7PMN - chains 2 and 5 of the 22 polymer chains in the assembly; structure by electron microscopy, 3.20 A resolution.

# Chain 2
Protein: DNA replication licensing factor MCM2
From: Saccharomyces cerevisiae
Notes: EC 3.6.4.12
UniProt: P29469 (MCM2_YEAST); residues 1-868 here = UniProt positions 1-868
Sequence (868 residues; each row starts with the number of its first residue):
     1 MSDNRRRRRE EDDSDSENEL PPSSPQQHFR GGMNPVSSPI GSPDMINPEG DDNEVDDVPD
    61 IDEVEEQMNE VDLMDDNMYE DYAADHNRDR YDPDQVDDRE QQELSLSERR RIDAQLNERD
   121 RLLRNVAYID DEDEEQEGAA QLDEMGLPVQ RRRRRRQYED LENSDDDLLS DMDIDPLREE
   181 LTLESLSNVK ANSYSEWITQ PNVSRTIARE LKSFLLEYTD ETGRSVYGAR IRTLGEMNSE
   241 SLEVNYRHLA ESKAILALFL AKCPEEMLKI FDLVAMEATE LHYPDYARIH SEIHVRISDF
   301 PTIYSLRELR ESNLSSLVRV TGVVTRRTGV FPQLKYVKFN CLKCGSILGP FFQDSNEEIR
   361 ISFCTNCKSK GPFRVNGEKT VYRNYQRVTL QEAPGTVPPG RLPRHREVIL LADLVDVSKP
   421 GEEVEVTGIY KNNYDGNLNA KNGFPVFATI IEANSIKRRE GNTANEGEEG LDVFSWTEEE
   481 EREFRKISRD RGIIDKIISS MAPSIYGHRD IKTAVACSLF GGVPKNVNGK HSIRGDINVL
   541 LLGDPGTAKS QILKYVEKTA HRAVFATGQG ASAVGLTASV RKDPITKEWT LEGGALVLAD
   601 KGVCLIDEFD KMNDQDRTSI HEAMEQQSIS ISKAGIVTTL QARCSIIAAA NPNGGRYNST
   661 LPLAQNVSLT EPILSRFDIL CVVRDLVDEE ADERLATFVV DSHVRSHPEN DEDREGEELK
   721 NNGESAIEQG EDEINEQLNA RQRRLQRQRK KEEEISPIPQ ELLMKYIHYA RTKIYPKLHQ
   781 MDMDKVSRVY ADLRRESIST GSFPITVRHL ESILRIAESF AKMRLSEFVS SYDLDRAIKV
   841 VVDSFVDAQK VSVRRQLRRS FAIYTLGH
Unresolved in the structure: 1-172, 460-472, 711-737
Metal / ion sites: Zn2+: Cys341, Cys344, Cys364, Cys367; Mg2+: Ser550 (together with AMP-PNP)
Ligand contacts:
  - AMP-PNP (ANP; phosphoaminophosphonic acid-adenylate ester), molecule 1: Ser504, Ile505, Tyr506, His508, Asp544, Pro545, Gly546, Thr547, Ala548, Lys549, Ser550, Gln551, Asn651, Leu695, Val699
  - AMP-PNP (ANP), molecule 2: His531, Glu625, Gln626, Pro672, Arg676, Val807, Arg808, Glu811
Curated features (UniProtKB/Swiss-Prot):
  - zinc finger: Cys341 to Cys367 (C4-type)
  - motif: Ser675 to Asp678 (Arginine finger)
  - binding site (ATP): Gly543 to Ser550
  - modified residue (Phosphoserine): Ser14, Ser16, Ser23, Ser164, Ser170
  - natural variant: Glu392 (E392K: In allele MCM2-1)
  - mutagenesis: Cys364 (C364Y/F/S/H: Loss of activity), Cys367 (C367Y/F/S/H: Loss of activity), Lys549 (K549A: Reduces MCM2-7 complex helicase activity. Abolishes MCM2-7 complex helicase activity; when associated with MCM5 A-422. Reduces MCM2-7 complex helicase activity; when associated with MCM3 A-415), Arg676 (R676A: Loss of MCM2-7 complex helicase activity)

# Chain 5
Protein: Minichromosome maintenance protein 5
From: Saccharomyces cerevisiae
Notes: EC 3.6.4.12
UniProt: P29496 (MCM5_YEAST); residues 1-775 here = UniProt positions 1-775
Sequence (775 residues; numbered 1 to 775; the number before each row is that of its first residue):
     1 MSFDRPEIYS APVLQGESPN DDDNTEIIKS FKNFILEFRL DSQFIYRDQL RNNILVKNYS
    61 LTVNMEHLIG YNEDIYKKLS DEPSDIIPLF ETAITQVAKR ISILSRAQSA NNNDKDPENT
   121 SMDTDSLLLN SLPTFQLILN SNANQIPLRD LDSEHVSKIV RLSGIIISTS VLSSRATYLS
   181 IMCRNCRHTT SITINNFNSI TGNTVSLPRS CLSTIESESS MANESNIGDE STKKNCGPDP
   241 YIIIHESSKF IDQQFLKLQE IPELVPVGEM PRNLTMTCDR YLTNKVIPGT RVTIVGIYSI
   301 YNSKNGAGSG RSGGGNGGSG VAIRTPYIKI LGIQSDVETS SIWNSVTMFT EEEEEEFLQL
   361 SRNPKLYEIL TNSIAPSIFG NEDIKKAIVC LLMGGSKKIL PDGMRLRGDI NVLLLGDPGT
   421 AKSQLLKFVE KVSPIAVYTS GKGSSAAGLT ASVQRDPMTR EFYLEGGAMV LADGGVVCID
   481 EFDKMRDEDR VAIHEAMEQQ TISIAKAGIT TVLNSRTSVL AAANPIYGRY DDLKSPGDNI
   541 DFQTTILSRF DMIFIVKDDH NEERDISIAN HVINIHTGNA NAMQNQQEEN GSEISIEKMK
   601 RYITYCRLKC APRLSPQAAE KLSSNFVTIR KQLLINELES TERSSIPITI RQLEAIIRIT
   661 ESLAKLELSP IAQERHVDEA IRLFQASTMD AASQDPIGGL NQASGTSLSE IRRFEQELKR
   721 RLPIGWSTSY QTLRREFVDT HRFSQLALDK ALYALEKHET IQLRHQGQNI YRSGV
Unresolved in the structure: 1-19, 108-130, 199-204, 214-234, 306-319, 336-348, 695-709, 741-744
Metal / ion sites: Zn2+: Cys183, Cys186, Cys211, Cys236; Mg2+: Ser423, Glu481 (together with AMP-PNP)
Ligand contacts: AMP-PNP (ANP; phosphoaminophosphonic acid-adenylate ester): Ser377, Ile378, Phe379, Asp417, Pro418, Gly419, Thr420, Ala421, Lys422, Ser423, Gln424, Glu481, Asn524, Val572
Curated features (UniProtKB/Swiss-Prot):
  - motif: Ser548 to Asp551 (Arginine finger)
  - binding site (ATP): Gly416 to Ser423
  - mutagenesis: Lys422 (K422A: Loss of MCM2-7 complex helicase activity)

# How chain 2 and chain 5 interact
Contacting residue pairs (129):
  Arg327(2) - Glu269(5)  salt bridge
  Arg327(2) - Arg272(5)
  Phe331(2) - Ile323(5)  hydrophobic
  Phe331(2) - Arg324(5)
  Pro332(2) - Ser153(5)
  Pro332(2) - Ile300(5)  hydrophobic
  Pro332(2) - Ile323(5)
  Pro332(2) - Arg324(5)  hydrogen bond (backbone-backbone)
  Pro332(2) - Pro326(5)
  Gln333(2) - Val321(5)  hydrogen bond (side chain-backbone)
  Gln333(2) - Ala322(5)
  Leu334(2) - Ala322(5)  hydrogen bond (backbone-backbone)
  Leu334(2) - Arg324(5)
  Gln353(2) - Ala322(5)
  Ser355(2) - Val321(5)
  Asn356(2) - Val321(5)
  Glu357(2) - Val321(5)
  Glu358(2) - Val321(5)
  Glu358(2) - Ala322(5)  hydrogen bond (side chain-backbone)
  Tyr382(2) - Ser153(5)
  Tyr382(2) - Val156(5)  hydrophobic
  Tyr382(2) - Ile300(5)  hydrophobic
  Arg383(2) - Ser153(5)  hydrogen bond (backbone-side chain)
  Asn384(2) - Asp152(5)  hydrogen bond
  Asn384(2) - Ser153(5)  hydrogen bond
  Tyr385(2) - Gly320(5)
  Tyr385(2) - Ile323(5)  hydrophobic
  Arg387(2) - Gly320(5)
  Asp416(2) - Arg272(5)  salt bridge
  Lys419(2) - Val267(5)
  Lys419(2) - Gly268(5)
  Lys419(2) - Glu269(5)
  Lys525(2) - His576(5)  hydrogen bond
  Val527(2) - Ile575(5)  hydrophobic
  Val527(2) - Ala580(5)  hydrophobic
  Val527(2) - Asn581(5)
  Val527(2) - Gln584(5)
  Asn528(2) - Asn581(5)  hydrogen bond (backbone-side chain)
  Asn528(2) - Gln584(5)  hydrogen bond
  Asn528(2) - Asn585(5)
  Gly529(2) - Lys431(5)  hydrogen bond (backbone-side chain)
  Lys530(2) - Pro376(5)
  Lys530(2) - Lys431(5)
  Lys530(2) - Gln584(5)  hydrogen bond
  Lys530(2) - Glu588(5)  salt bridge
  Lys530(2) - Glu593(5)  salt bridge
  His531(2) - Ser377(5)  hydrogen bond
  His531(2) - Gln424(5)
  His531(2) - Ile575(5)
  Ser532(2) - Gln424(5)  hydrogen bond (backbone-side chain)
  Ile533(2) - Ile575(5)  hydrophobic
  Ile533(2) - His576(5)
  Ile585(2) - Asn305(5)  hydrogen bond (backbone-side chain)
  Glu588(2) - Lys257(5)  salt bridge
  Trp589(2) - Gln454(5)
  Leu591(2) - Met270(5)  hydrophobic
  Glu592(2) - Met270(5)
  Gly593(2) - Met270(5)
  Val597(2) - Gly268(5)
  Val597(2) - Met270(5)  hydrophobic
  Asp600(2) - Val267(5)
  Asp600(2) - Gly268(5)  hydrogen bond (side chain-backbone)
  Lys601(2) - Val267(5)
  Gln615(2) - Lys442(5)  hydrogen bond (backbone-side chain)
  Thr618(2) - Lys442(5)
  Thr618(2) - Lys484(5)
  Ser619(2) - Lys442(5)
  His621(2) - Lys484(5)
  Glu622(2) - Ser440(5)  hydrogen bond
  Gln626(2) - Ser423(5)
  Ser630(2) - Tyr438(5)
  Ser630(2) - Ser440(5)
  Ser630(2) - Gly443(5)
  Ile631(2) - Gly443(5)
  Ser632(2) - Thr439(5)
  Ser632(2) - Gly443(5)  hydrogen bond (backbone-backbone)
  Ser632(2) - Ser444(5)
  Ser632(2) - Ser445(5)  hydrogen bond (backbone-backbone)
  Ser632(2) - Gly448(5)
  Lys633(2) - Gly443(5)
  Lys633(2) - Ser444(5)
  Lys633(2) - Ser445(5)
  Lys633(2) - Gly448(5)
  Ala634(2) - Gly448(5)
  Ala634(2) - Ser452(5)
  Ala634(2) - Gln454(5)  hydrogen bond (backbone-side chain)
  Gly635(2) - Ser452(5)  hydrogen bond (backbone-side chain)
  Gly635(2) - Gln454(5)
  Val637(2) - Gly448(5)
  Val637(2) - Ala468(5)
  Val637(2) - Leu471(5)  hydrophobic
  Thr638(2) - Gln259(5)
  Leu640(2) - Met270(5)  hydrophobic
  Arg643(2) - Val267(5)
  Glu671(2) - Tyr527(5)
  Pro672(2) - Pro418(5)  hydrophobic
  Pro672(2) - Asn524(5)
  Pro672(2) - Gly528(5)
  Ser675(2) - Pro418(5)
  Arg676(2) - Glu481(5)  salt bridge
  Leu778(2) - His576(5)
  Leu778(2) - Thr577(5)
  Met783(2) - Asn570(5)
  Met783(2) - Ile573(5)  hydrophobic
  Met783(2) - Asn574(5)
  Val786(2) - Ile573(5)  hydrophobic
  Ser787(2) - Ile566(5)
  Ser787(2) - Ala569(5)
  Ser787(2) - Asn570(5)  hydrogen bond
  Ser787(2) - Ile573(5)
  Arg788(2) - Glu562(5)  salt bridge
  Tyr790(2) - Asp565(5)
  Ala791(2) - Ile566(5)  hydrophobic
  Arg794(2) - Asp558(5)  salt bridge
  Arg794(2) - His560(5)
  Arg794(2) - Asp565(5)  salt bridge
  Arg795(2) - Glu562(5)  salt bridge
  Ile798(2) - His560(5)
  Thr806(2) - Pro418(5)
  Thr806(2) - Gly419(5)
  Val807(2) - Gly419(5)
  Val807(2) - Ile568(5)  hydrophobic
  Val807(2) - Val572(5)  hydrophobic
  Arg808(2) - Pro418(5)
  Arg808(2) - Gly419(5)
  Leu810(2) - Ala569(5)  hydrophobic
  Leu810(2) - Val572(5)  hydrophobic
  Glu811(2) - His576(5)  salt bridge
  Leu814(2) - His576(5)
Other interface residues (no listed pair), chain 2 (78 interface residues in all): Gly329, Val330, Val375, Ala573, Thr586, Thr639, Pro804, Ile805
Other interface residues (no listed pair), chain 5 (73 interface residues in all): Arg149, Tyr298, Ile378, Phe428, Val437, Leu449, Pro457, Gly466, Gly467, Arg529, Ile596

# In short
Chain 2 and chain 5 form an interface of 78 and 73 residues respectively, with 23 hydrogen bonds and 11 salt
bridges. Polar pairs include Arg327(2)-Glu269(5), Asp416(2)-Arg272(5) and Lys530(2)-Glu588(5). One AMP-PNP
molecule is bound between chain 2 and chain 5. Chain 2 binds AMP-PNP.
Chain 2 is DNA replication licensing factor MCM2 and chain 5 is Minichromosome maintenance protein 5, both
from Saccharomyces cerevisiae; the structure, S. cerevisiae replisome-SCF(Dia2) complex bound to
double-stranded DNA (conformation II), was determined by electron microscopy together with 7PMK from the same
study.
